Entry 7MEP (electron microscopy, 3.50 A resolution); this record covers chains I and A of the 14 polymer chains in the assembly.

[Chain I]
Name: RM19R mAb Heavy chain
Organism: Macaca mulatta
Sequence (121 residues; each row starts with the number of its first residue; a row labelled like 82A-82C holds insertion residues (82A, then the next letters in order)):
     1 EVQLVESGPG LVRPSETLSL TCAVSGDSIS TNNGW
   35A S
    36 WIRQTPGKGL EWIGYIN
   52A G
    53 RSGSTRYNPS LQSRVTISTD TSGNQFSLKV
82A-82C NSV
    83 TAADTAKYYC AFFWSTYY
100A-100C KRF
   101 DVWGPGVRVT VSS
Unresolved in the structure: 1, 112-113
Cystine bridges: Cys22-Cys92

[Chain A]
Name: BG505 SOSIPv5.2(7S) - gp120
Organism: Human immunodeficiency virus
Sequence (666 residues; row label = number of the first residue in the row; note: 14 numbers in that range are skipped by the numbering (no residue carries them; nothing is unmodelled there); a row labelled like 185A-185K holds insertion residues (185A, then the next letters in order); numbers below 1 keep their minus sign (Met-1 is residue -1)):
    -1 MKRGLCCVLL LCGAVFVSPS QEIHARFRRG ARAENLWVTV YYGVPVWKDA ETTLFCASDA
    59 KAYETKKHNV WATHCCVPTD PNPQEIHLEN VTEEFNMWKN NMVEQMHTDI ISLWDQSLKP
   119 CVKLTPLCVT LQCTNVTNNI TDD
   150 MRGELKNCSF NMTTELRDKK QKVYSLFYRL DVVQIN
185A-185K ENQGNRSNNSN
   189 KEYRLINCNT SAITQACPKV SFEPIPIHYC APAGFAILKC KDKKFNGTGP CTNVSTVQCT
   249 HGIKPVVSTQ LLLNGSLAEE EVIIRSENIT NNAKNILVQL NESVQINCTR PNNNTVKSIR
   309 I
   312 GPGQWFYYTG DI
  323A I
   324 GDIRQAHCNV SKATWNETLG KVVKQLRKHF GNNTIIRFAN SSGGDLEVTT HSFNCGGEFF
   384 YCNTSGLFNS TWIS
   399 NTSVQGSNST GSNDSITLPC RIKQIINMWQ RIGQAMYAPP IQGVIRCVSN ITGLILTRDG
   459 GSTNSTTETF RPGGGDMRDN WRSELYKYKV VKIEPLGVAP TRCKRRVVGR RRRRRAVGIG
   519 AVSLGFLGAA GSTMGAASMT LTVQARNLLS GIVQQQSNLL RAPECQQHLL KDTHWGIKQL
   579 QARVLAVEHY LRDQQLLGIW GCSGKLICCT NVPWNSSWSN RNLSEIWDNM TWLQWDKEIS
   639 NYTQIIYGLL EESQNQQEKN EQDLLELD
Unresolved in the structure: -1 to 32, 58-65, 185A-185K, 399-410, 506-666
Cystine bridges: Cys54-Cys73, Cys119-Cys205, Cys126-Cys196, Cys131-Cys157, Cys218-Cys247, Cys228-Cys239, Cys296-Cys331, Cys378-Cys445, Cys385-Cys418
Covalent attachments: N-acetylglucosamine (NAG) linked to Asn88, Asn133, Asn156, Asn160, Asn197, Asn234, Asn241, Asn262, Asn276, Asn289, Asn295, Asn301, Asn332, Asn339, Asn355, Asn363, Asn386, Asn392, Asn448

[Interface between chain I and chain A]
Contacting residue pairs (9):
  Ser97(I) - Arg500(A)  hydrogen bond
  Thr98(I) - Arg500(A)  hydrogen bond (backbone-side chain)
  Tyr99(I) - Thr499(A)
  Tyr99(I) - Arg500(A)  hydrogen bond (backbone-backbone)
  Tyr99(I) - Cys501(A)  hydrophobic
  Tyr100(I) - Tyr39(A)  hydrogen bond
  Tyr100(I) - Thr499(A)
  Lys100A(I) - Arg500(A)  hydrogen bond (backbone-side chain)
  Arg100B(I) - Arg500(A)

[Summary]
6 residues of chain I and 4 residues of chain A are in contact, with 5 hydrogen bonds. Among the polar pairs
are Ser97(I)-Arg500(A), Thr98(I)-Arg500(A) and Tyr100(I)-Tyr39(A). Covalently linked N-acetylglucosamine: at
Asn88(A), Asn133(A), Asn156(A), Asn160(A), Asn197(A) and Asn234(A) and 13 more.
Here chain I is RM19R mAb Heavy chain (Macaca mulatta) and chain A is BG505 SOSIPv5.2(7S) - gp120 (Human
immunodeficiency virus). Entry 7MEP (BG505 SOSIP.v5.2(7S) in complex with the monoclonal antibodies Rh.33172
mAb.1 and RM19R) was determined by electron microscopy together with 7MDT and 7MDU from the same study.
